7SGL - chains C and E of the 6 polymer chains in the assembly; structure by electron microscopy, 3.00 A resolution.

Chain C:
Name: X-ray repair cross-complementing protein 5
Source organism: Homo sapiens
Notes: EC 3.6.4.-
UniProt: P13010 (XRCC5_HUMAN); residue numbers follow UniProt; this construct covers 1-732
Amino-acid sequence (732 residues; numbered 1 to 732; the number before each row is that of its first residue):
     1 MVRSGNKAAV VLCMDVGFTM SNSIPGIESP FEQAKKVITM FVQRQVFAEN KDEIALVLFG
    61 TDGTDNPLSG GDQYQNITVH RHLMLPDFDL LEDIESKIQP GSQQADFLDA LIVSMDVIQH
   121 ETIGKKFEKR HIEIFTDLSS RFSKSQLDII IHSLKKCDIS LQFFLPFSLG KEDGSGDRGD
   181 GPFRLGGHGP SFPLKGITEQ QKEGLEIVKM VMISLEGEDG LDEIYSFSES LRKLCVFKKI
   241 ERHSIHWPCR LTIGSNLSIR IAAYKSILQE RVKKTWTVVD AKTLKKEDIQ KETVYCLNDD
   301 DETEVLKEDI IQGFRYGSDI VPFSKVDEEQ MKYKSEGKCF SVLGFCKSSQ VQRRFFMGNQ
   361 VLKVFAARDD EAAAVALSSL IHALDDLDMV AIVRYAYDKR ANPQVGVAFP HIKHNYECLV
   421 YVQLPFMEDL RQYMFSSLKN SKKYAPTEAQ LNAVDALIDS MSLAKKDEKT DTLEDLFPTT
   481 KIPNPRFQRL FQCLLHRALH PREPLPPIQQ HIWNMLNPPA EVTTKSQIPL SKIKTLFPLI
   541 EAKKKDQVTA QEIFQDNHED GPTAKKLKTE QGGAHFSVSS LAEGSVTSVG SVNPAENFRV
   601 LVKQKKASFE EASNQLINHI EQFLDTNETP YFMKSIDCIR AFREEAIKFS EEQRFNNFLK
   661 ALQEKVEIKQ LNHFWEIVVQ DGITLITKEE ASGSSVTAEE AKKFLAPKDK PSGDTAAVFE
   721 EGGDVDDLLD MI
Not modelled in the structure: 1-5, 170-181, 556-594, 679-723
Residues lining bound ligands: inositol hexakisphosphate (IHP): Lys363, His411, Lys413, His414, Tyr416, Lys481
UniProt features mapped onto this chain:
  - region: Leu138 to Leu165 (Leucine-zipper)
  - motif: Glu720 to Leu728 (EEXXXDL motif)
  - modified residue: Lys144 (N6-acetyllysine), Ser255 (Phosphoserine), Ser258 (Phosphoserine), Lys265 (N6-acetyllysine), Ser318 (Phosphoserine), Lys332 (N6-acetyllysine), Thr535 (Phosphothreonine), Ser577 (Phosphoserine), Ser579 (Phosphoserine), Ser580 (Phosphoserine), Lys660 (N6-acetyllysine), Lys665 (N6-acetyllysine), Thr715 (Phosphothreonine)
  - cross-link (Glycyl lysine isopeptide (Lys-Gly)): Lys195 (interchain with G-Cter in SUMO2), Lys532 (interchain with G-Cter in SUMO2), Lys534 (interchain with G-Cter in SUMO2), Lys566 (interchain with G-Cter in SUMO2), Lys568 (interchain with G-Cter in SUMO2), Lys669 (interchain with G-Cter in SUMO2), Lys688 (interchain with G-Cter in SUMO2)
  - mutagenesis: Glu720 to Glu721 (Abolishes interaction with PRKDC and its recruitment to sites of DNA damage), Asp726 to Asp727 (Abolishes interaction with PRKDC and its recruitment to sites of DNA damage)

Chain E:
Molecule: Hairpin_1
Sequence (54 nucleotides; numbered 1 to 54; the number before each row is that of its first residue):
     1 TCAGAAGCAG TAGAGCATGC ATATATGCAT GCTCTACTGC TTCTGACGAT ATCG
Bound ions: Mg2+ site 1: DA25 (shared with 2 residues of chain D)

How chain C and chain E interact:
Residue-residue contacts (23):
  His246(C) - DT50(E)  salt bridge to the phosphate
  Pro248(C) - DA49(E)  sugar contact
  Lys265(C) - DC2(E)  salt bridge to the phosphate
  Lys265(C) - DA3(E)  salt bridge to the phosphate
  Arg271(C) - DC40(E)  salt bridge to the phosphate
  Arg271(C) - DT41(E)  salt bridge to the phosphate
  Thr275(C) - DT42(E)  phosphate contact
  Lys338(C) - DA49(E)  salt bridge to the phosphate
  Tyr397(C) - DC2(E)  sugar contact
  Tyr397(C) - DA3(E)  sugar contact
  Asp398(C) - DC47(E)  sugar contact
  Asp398(C) - DG48(E)  phosphate contact
  Lys399(C) - DG48(E)  hydrogen bond to the phosphate
  Arg400(C) - DA3(E)  hydrogen bond to the base
  Arg400(C) - DG45(E)  base contact
  Arg400(C) - DA46(E)  hydrogen bond to the sugar
  Ala401(C) - DA3(E)  phosphate contact
  Ala401(C) - DG4(E)  phosphate contact
  Asn402(C) - DG4(E)  hydrogen bond to the phosphate
  Arg431(C) - DT38(E)  salt bridge to the phosphate
  Arg486(C) - DT41(E)  salt bridge to the phosphate
  Lys543(C) - DT30(E)  phosphate contact
  Lys545(C) - DG31(E)  phosphate contact
Other interface residues (no listed pair), chain C (17 interface residues in all): Trp276
Other interface residues (no listed pair), chain E (16 interface residues in all): DC43

In short:
The interface between chain C and chain E involves 17 residues on one side and 16 on the other, with 4
hydrogen bonds and 8 salt bridges. Among the polar pairs are Arg400(C)-DA3(E), Arg400(C)-DA46(E) and
Lys399(C)-DG48(E). Bound to chain C: inositol hexakisphosphate.
Here chain C is X-ray repair cross-complementing protein 5 (Homo sapiens) and chain E is Hairpin_1. Entry 7SGL
(DNA-PK complex of DNA end processing) was determined by electron microscopy together with 7SU3 and 7SUD from
the same study.
